3DFO - chains A and B of the 4 polymer chains in the assembly; structure by X-ray diffraction, 1.94 A resolution.

== Chain A (and B) ==
Protein: Fructose-bisphosphate aldolase A
Source organism: Oryctolagus cuniculus
Notes: EC 4.1.2.13; chain B of this document is another copy of the same molecule, construct and numbering; everything in this record applies to it too
UniProt: P00883 (ALDOA_RABIT); residues 1-363 here correspond to UniProt positions 2-364 (UniProt number = residue number + 1)
Sequence (363 residues; row label = number of the first residue in the row):
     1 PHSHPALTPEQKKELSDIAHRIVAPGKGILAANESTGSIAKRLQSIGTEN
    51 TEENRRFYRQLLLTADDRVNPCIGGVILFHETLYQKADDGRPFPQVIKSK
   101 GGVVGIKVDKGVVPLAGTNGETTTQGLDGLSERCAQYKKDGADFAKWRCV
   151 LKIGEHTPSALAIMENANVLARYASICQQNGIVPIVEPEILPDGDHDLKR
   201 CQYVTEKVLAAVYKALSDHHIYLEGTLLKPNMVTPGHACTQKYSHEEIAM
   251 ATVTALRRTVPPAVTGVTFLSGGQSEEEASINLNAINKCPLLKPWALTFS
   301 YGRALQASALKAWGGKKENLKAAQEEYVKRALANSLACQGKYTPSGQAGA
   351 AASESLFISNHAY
Not modelled in the structure: 346-358
Differences from the reference sequence: engineered mutation Asn-33 (Asp34 in P00883)
UniProt features mapped onto this chain:
  - active site: Glu-187 (Proton acceptor), Lys-229 (Schiff-base intermediate with dihydroxyacetone-P)
  - binding site (beta-D-fructose 1,6-bisphosphate): Arg-42, Ser-271 to Gly-273, Ser-300, Arg-303
  - site: Cys-72 (Essential for substrate cleavage), Lys-107 (Essential for substrate cleavage), Lys-146 (Alkylation inactivates the enzyme), His-361 (Alkylation inactivates the enzyme), Tyr-363 (Necessary for preference for fructose 1,6-bisphosphate over fructose 1-phosphate)
  - modified residue: Thr-8 (Phosphothreonine), Ser-35 (Phosphoserine), Ser-38 (Phosphoserine), Lys-41 (N6-acetyllysine), Ser-45 (Phosphoserine), Lys-98 (N6-(2-hydroxyisobutyryl)lysine), Lys-107 (N6-acetyllysine), Lys-110 (N6-acetyllysine), Ser-131 (Phosphoserine), Lys-146 (N6-(2-hydroxyisobutyryl)lysine), Ser-271 (Phosphoserine), Lys-311 (N6-malonyllysine), Lys-329 (N6-acetyllysine), Asn-360 (Deamidated asparagine)
  - cross-link: Lys-41 (Glycyl lysine isopeptide (Lys-Gly) (interchain with G-Cter in SUMO1))
Covalent attachments: 1,3-dihydroxyacetonephosphate (13P) linked to Lys-229
Small-molecule neighbours: 1,3-dihydroxyacetonephosphate (13P): Ala-31, Asn-33, Ile-77, Lys-146, Glu-187, Leu-270, Ser-271, Gly-272, Ser-300, Tyr-301, Gly-302, Arg-303

== How chain A and chain B interact ==
Pairs across the interface (52; chain A residue first):
  His-2(A) with His-156(B)
  His-4(A) with Gly-117(B); Thr-118(B); Asn-119(B); His-156(B)
  Ala-6(A) with Gly-117(B)
  Lys-110(A) with Asp-128(B)
  Val-113(A) with Arg-172(B)
  Leu-115(A) with Arg-172(B)
  Ala-116(A) with Ser-175(B); Gln-179(B); His-220(B)
  Gly-117(A) with His-4(B); Ala-6(B); His-220(B), hydrogen bond (backbone-side chain)
  Thr-118(A) with His-4(B)
  Asn-119(A) with His-4(B)
  Thr-123(A) with Arg-172(B)
  Gln-125(A) with Leu-127(B); Asp-128(B); Gly-129(B), hydrogen bond (side chain-backbone)
  Gly-126(A) with Asp-128(B), hydrogen bond (backbone-side chain)
  Leu-127(A) with Gln-125(B); Asp-128(B), hydrogen bond (backbone-side chain)
  Asp-128(A) with Gln-125(B); Gly-126(B), hydrogen bond (side chain-backbone); Leu-127(B), hydrogen bond (side chain-backbone); Asp-128(B), hydrogen bond (backbone-side chain)
  Gly-129(A) with Gln-125(B), hydrogen bond (backbone-side chain)
  His-156(A) with His-2(B); His-4(B)
  Leu-161(A) with Asp-218(B); His-219(B); His-220(B)
  Met-164(A) with Asn-168(B)
  Glu-165(A) with Asn-168(B), hydrogen bond; Arg-172(B)
  Asn-168(A) with Met-164(B); Glu-165(B), hydrogen bond; Asn-168(B)
  Arg-172(A) with Val-113(B); Leu-115(B); Thr-123(B); Glu-165(B)
  Ser-175(A) with Ala-116(B)
  Gln-179(A) with Ala-116(B)
  Asp-218(A) with Leu-161(B)
  His-219(A) with Leu-161(B); Met-164(B)
  His-220(A) with Ala-116(B); Gly-117(B); Leu-161(B)
Interface residues without a listed pair, chain B (28 interface residues in all): Pro-5, Lys-110

== In short ==
Chain A and chain B form an interface of 27 and 28 residues respectively, with 10 hydrogen bonds. Polar
contacts include Gly-117(A)/His-220(B), Gln-125(A)/Gly-129(B) and Gly-126(A)/Asp-128(B). Covalently linked
1,3-dihydroxyacetonephosphate: at Lys-229(A). From UniProt: active-site residues Glu-187(A) and Lys-229(A) and
6 beta-D-fructose 1,6-bisphosphate-binding residues on chain A.
Chain A and chain B are both Fructose-bisphosphate aldolase A (Oryctolagus cuniculus); the structure,
Dihydroxyacetone phosphate Schiff base and enamine intermediates in D33N mutant fructose-1,6-bisphosphate
aldolase from rabbit muscle, was determined by X-ray diffraction (same publication as 3DFN, 3DFP, 3DFQ, 3DFS
and 3DFT).
